3C9A - chains B and D; structure by X-ray diffraction, 1.60 A resolution.

# Chain B
Protein: Protein giant-lens
From: Drosophila melanogaster
Notes: fragment: Fusion protein of and
UniProtKB: Q00805 (GIL_DROME); residues 88-419 here correspond to UniProt positions 113-444 (UniProt number = residue number + 25)
Chain sequence (223 residues; each row starts with the number of its first residue; note: 115 numbers in that range are skipped by the numbering (no residue carries them; nothing is unmodelled there)):
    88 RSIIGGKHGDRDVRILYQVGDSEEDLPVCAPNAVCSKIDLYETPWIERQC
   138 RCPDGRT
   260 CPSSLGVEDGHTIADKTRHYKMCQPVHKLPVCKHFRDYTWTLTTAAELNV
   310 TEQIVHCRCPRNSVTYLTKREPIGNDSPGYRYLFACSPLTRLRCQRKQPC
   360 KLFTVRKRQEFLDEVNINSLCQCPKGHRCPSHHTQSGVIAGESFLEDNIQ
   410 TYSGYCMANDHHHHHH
Not modelled in the structure: 88-96, 419-425
Disulfide bonds: Cys116-Cys137, Cys122-Cys260, Cys139-Cys282, Cys291-Cys316, Cys318-Cys345, Cys353-Cys380, Cys359-Cys388, Cys382-Cys415
Differences from the reference sequence: linker (141-144); expression tag (420-425)
Curated features (UniProtKB/Swiss-Prot):
  - glycosylation: Asn308 (N-linked (GlcNAc...) asparagine)

# Chain D
Protein: Protein spitz
From: Drosophila melanogaster
UniProtKB: Q01083 (SPITZ_DROME); residues 48-99 here correspond to UniProt positions 76-127 (UniProt number = residue number + 28)
Chain sequence (52 residues; numbered 48 to 99; the number before each row is that of its first residue):
    48 TFPTYKCPETFDAWYCLNDAHCFAVKIADLPVYSCECAIGFMGQRCEYKE
    98 ID
Not modelled in the structure: 48-49, 98-99
Disulfide bonds: Cys54-Cys69, Cys63-Cys82, Cys84-Cys93

# Chain B / chain D interface
Contacting residue pairs - 50 pairs, chain B then chain D:
  Arg277(B) with Leu77(D)
  Phe294(B) with Met89(D), hydrophobic; Gly90(D); Tyr95(D), hydrophobic
  Leu301(B) with Ile74(D), hydrophobic
  Thr303(B) with Ile74(D), hydrogen bond (side chain-backbone)
  Thr310(B) with Ala75(D)
  Val323(B) with Gln91(D)
  Tyr325(B) with Gly90(D); Gln91(D)
  Leu326(B) with Val72(D), hydrophobic; Ser81(D), hydrogen bond (backbone-side chain)
  Phe343(B) with Val79(D), hydrophobic
  Ser346(B) with Gly90(D); Gln91(D); Tyr95(D)
  Pro347(B) with Tyr95(D), hydrogen bond (backbone-side chain)
  Leu348(B) with Tyr95(D)
  Thr349(B) with Glu94(D)
  Leu351(B) with Leu64(D), hydrophobic; Arg92(D)
  Gln357(B) with Trp61(D)
  Pro358(B) with Trp61(D)
  Leu361(B) with Thr57(D); Phe58(D), hydrophobic
  Thr363(B) with Phe58(D); Tyr80(D), hydrogen bond
  Arg365(B) with Asp76(D), salt bridge; Leu77(D)
  Glu373(B) with Leu77(D)
  Asn375(B) with Leu77(D); Pro78(D), hydrogen bond (side chain-backbone)
  Asn377(B) with Phe58(D); Tyr62(D), hydrogen bond; Tyr80(D)
  Leu379(B) with Trp61(D), hydrophobic; Tyr62(D), hydrophobic; Arg92(D), hydrogen bond (backbone-side chain)
  Glu401(B) with Pro55(D); Glu56(D); Thr57(D)
  Phe403(B) with Lys53(D); Pro55(D), hydrophobic; Ala71(D), hydrophobic; Pro78(D), hydrophobic; Tyr80(D)
  Leu404(B) with Lys73(D); Pro78(D), hydrophobic
  Ile408(B) with Asp76(D)
  Ser412(B) with Thr57(D)
Also at the interface, not in a pair above, chain B (32 interface residues in all): Tyr341, Ser378, Glu405, Thr410
Also at the interface, not in a pair above, chain D (27 interface residues in all): Tyr52, Cys54

# In short
The interface between chain B and chain D involves 32 residues on one side and 27 on the other, with 7
hydrogen bonds and 1 salt bridge. Polar contacts include Arg365(B)-Asp76(D), Thr303(B)-Ile74(D) and
Leu326(B)-Ser81(D).
Here chain B is Protein giant-lens and chain D is Protein spitz, both from Drosophila melanogaster. Entry 3C9A
(High Resolution Crystal Structure of Argos bound to the EGF domain of Spitz) was determined by X-ray
diffraction together with 3CA7 and 3CGU from the same study.
